PDB entry 5R0N | X-ray diffraction, 1.78 A resolution | chains A and B

Chain A:
Name: Pre-mRNA-splicing factor 8
From: Saccharomyces cerevisiae (strain ATCC 204508 / S288c)
Notes: fragment: yPrp8 RNaseH
Reference sequence: P33334 (PRP8_YEAST); residue numbers follow UniProt; this construct covers 1836-2090
Sequence (258 residues; each row starts with the number of its first residue):
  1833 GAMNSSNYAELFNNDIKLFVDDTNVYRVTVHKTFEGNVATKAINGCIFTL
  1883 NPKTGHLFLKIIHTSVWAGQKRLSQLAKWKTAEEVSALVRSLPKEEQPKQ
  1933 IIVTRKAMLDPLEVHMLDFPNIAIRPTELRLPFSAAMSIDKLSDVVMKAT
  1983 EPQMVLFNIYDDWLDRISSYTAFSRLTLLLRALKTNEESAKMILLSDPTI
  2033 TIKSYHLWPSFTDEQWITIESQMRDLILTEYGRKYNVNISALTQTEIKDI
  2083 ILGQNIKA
Not modelled in the structure: 2070-2090
Construct notes: expression tag (1833-1835)
Curated features (UniProtKB/Swiss-Prot):
  - mutagenesis: Asp1853 (D1853A: Alters protein folding. Severely impaired growth. Strongly reduced growth at 35 degrees Celsius; when associated with A-1854; D1853N: Reduced growth at 30 degrees Celsius ...), Asp1854 (D1854A: Reduced growth at 30 degrees Celsius. Strongly reduced growth at 16 degrees Celsius. Strongly reduced growth at 35 degrees Celsius; when associated with A-1853 ...), Thr1855 (T1855A: Reduced growth at 30 degrees Celsius. Strongly reduced growth at 16 degrees Celsius), Thr1936 (T1936A: Reduced growth at 30 degrees Celsius. Strongly reduced growth at 16 degrees Celsius), Arg1937 (R1937K: Severely impaired growth. Reduced growth at 30 degrees Celsius. Strongly reduced growth at 16 degrees Celsius)

Chain B:
Name: A1 cistron-splicing factor AAR2
From: Saccharomyces cerevisiae (strain ATCC 204508 / S288c)
Notes: fragment: GAMA - Aar2(1-152) - SSSSS - Aar2(171-317); engineered mutation(s): L153_D170delinsSSSSS
Reference sequence: P32357 (AAR2_YEAST); aligned to UniProt positions 1-317 over residues 1-317
Sequence (308 residues; numbered -3 to 317; 13 numbers in that range are skipped by the numbering (no residue carries them; nothing is unmodelled there); the number before each row is that of its first residue; numbers below 1 keep their minus sign (Gly-3 is residue -3)):
    -3 GAMAMNTVPFTSAPIEVTIGIDQYSFNVKENQPFHGIKDIPIGHVHVIHF
    47 QHADNSSMRYGYWFDCRMGNFYIQYDPKDGLYKMMEERDGAKFENIVHNF
    97 KERQMMVSYPKIDEDDTWYNLTEFVQMDKIRKIVRKDENQFSYVDSSMTT
   147 VQENEL
   166 SSSSSDPAHSLNYTVINFKSREAIRPGHEMEDFLDKSYYLNTVMLQGIFK
   216 NSSNYFGELQFAFLNAMFFGNYGSSLQWHAMIELICSSATVPKHMLDKLD
   266 EILYYQIKTLPEQYSDILLNERVWNICLYSSFQKNSLHNTEKIMENKYPE
   316 LL
Not modelled in the structure: -3 to 0, 166-169
Construct notes: expression tag (-3 to 0); conflict Ser166 (Leu153 in P32357), Ser167 (Lys154 in P32357), Ser170 (Leu157 in P32357)
Curated features (UniProtKB/Swiss-Prot):
  - region: Leu261 to Ile282 (Leucine-zipper)
  - modified residue: Ser253 (Phosphoserine), Thr274 (Phosphothreonine)

Interface between chain A and chain B:
Contacting residue pairs - 17 pairs, chain A then chain B:
  Gln1907(A) - Met195(B)
  Gln1907(A) - Leu199(B)
  Leu1908(A) - Met195(B)  hydrophobic
  Trp1911(A) - Glu194(B)
  Trp1911(A) - Met195(B)  hydrophobic
  Trp1911(A) - Phe198(B)  hydrophobic
  Asp1942(A) - Lys184(B)  salt bridge
  Glu1945(A) - Lys184(B)  salt bridge
  Val1946(A) - Ile189(B)  hydrophobic
  Val1946(A) - Glu194(B)
  Val1946(A) - Phe198(B)  hydrophobic
  His1947(A) - Glu194(B)
  Leu1949(A) - Lys184(B)
  Leu1949(A) - Ser185(B)
  Leu1949(A) - Arg186(B)
  Leu1949(A) - Ile189(B)  hydrophobic
  Asp1950(A) - Arg186(B)  salt bridge

Overview:
9 residues of chain A and 8 residues of chain B are in contact, with 3 salt bridges. Among the polar pairs are
Asp1942(A)-Lys184(B), Glu1945(A)-Lys184(B) and Asp1950(A)-Arg186(B). From UniProt: 5 mutagenesis sites on
chain A.
Chain A is Pre-mRNA-splicing factor 8 and chain B is A1 cistron-splicing factor AAR2, both from Saccharomyces
cerevisiae (strain ATCC 204508 / S288c); the structure, PanDDA analysis group deposition -- Auto-refined data
of Aar2/RNaseH for ground state model 01, DMSO-free, was determined by X-ray diffraction (same publication as
5QY1, 5QY2, 5QY3, 5QY4, 5QY5, 5QY6 and 128 further entries).
